Entry 8AC2 (electron microscopy, 3.70 A resolution); this record covers chains D and N of the 7 polymer chains in the assembly.

== Chain D ==
Protein: DNA-directed RNA polymerase subunit beta'
Source organism: Escherichia coli K-12
Notes: EC 2.7.7.6
UniProt: P0A8T8 (RPOC_ECO57); residue numbers follow UniProt; this construct covers 1-1406
Sequence (1406 residues; each row starts with the number of its first residue):
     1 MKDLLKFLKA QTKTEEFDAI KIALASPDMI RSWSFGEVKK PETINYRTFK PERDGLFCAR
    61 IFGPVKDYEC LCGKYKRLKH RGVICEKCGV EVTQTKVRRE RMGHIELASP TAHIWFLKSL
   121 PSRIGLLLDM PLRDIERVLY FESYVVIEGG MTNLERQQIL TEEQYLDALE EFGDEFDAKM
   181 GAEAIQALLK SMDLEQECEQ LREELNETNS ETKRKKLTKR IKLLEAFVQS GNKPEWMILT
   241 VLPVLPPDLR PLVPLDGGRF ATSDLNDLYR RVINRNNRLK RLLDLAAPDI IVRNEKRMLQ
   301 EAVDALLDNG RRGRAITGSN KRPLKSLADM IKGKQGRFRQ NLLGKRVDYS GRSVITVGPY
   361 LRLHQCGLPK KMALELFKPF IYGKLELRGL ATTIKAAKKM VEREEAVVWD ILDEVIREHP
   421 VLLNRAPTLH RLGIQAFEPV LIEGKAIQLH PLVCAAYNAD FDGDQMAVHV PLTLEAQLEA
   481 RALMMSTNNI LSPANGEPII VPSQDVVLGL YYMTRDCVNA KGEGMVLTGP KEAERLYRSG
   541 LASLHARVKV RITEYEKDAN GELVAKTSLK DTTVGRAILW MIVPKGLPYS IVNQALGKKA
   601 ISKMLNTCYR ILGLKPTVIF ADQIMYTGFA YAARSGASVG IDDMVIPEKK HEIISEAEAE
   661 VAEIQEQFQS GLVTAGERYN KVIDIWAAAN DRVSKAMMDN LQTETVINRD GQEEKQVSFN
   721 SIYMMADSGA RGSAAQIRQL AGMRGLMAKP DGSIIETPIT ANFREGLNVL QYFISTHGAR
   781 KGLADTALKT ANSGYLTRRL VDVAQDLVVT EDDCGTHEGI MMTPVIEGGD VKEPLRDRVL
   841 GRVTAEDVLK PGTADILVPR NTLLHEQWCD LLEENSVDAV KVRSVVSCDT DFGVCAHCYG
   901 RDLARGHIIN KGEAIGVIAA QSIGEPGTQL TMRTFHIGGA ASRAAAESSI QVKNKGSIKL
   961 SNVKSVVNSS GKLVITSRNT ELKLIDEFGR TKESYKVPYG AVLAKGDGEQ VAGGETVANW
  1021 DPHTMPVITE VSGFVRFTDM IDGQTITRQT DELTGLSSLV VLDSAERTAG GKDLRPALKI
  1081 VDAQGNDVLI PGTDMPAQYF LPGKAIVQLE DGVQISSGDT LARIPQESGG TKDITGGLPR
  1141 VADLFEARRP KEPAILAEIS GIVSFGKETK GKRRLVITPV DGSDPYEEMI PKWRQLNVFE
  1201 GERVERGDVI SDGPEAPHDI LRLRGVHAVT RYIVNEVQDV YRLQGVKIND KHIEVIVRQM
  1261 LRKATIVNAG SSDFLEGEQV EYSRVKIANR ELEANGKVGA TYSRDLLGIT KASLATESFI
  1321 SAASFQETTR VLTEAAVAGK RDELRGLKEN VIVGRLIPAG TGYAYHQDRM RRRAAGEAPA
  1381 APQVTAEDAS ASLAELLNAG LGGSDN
Disordered / not traced: 1-15, 934-947, 1023, 1127-1133, 1376-1406
Swiss-Prot annotation at these positions:
  - binding site (Zn(2+)): Cys70, Cys72, Cys85, Cys88, Cys814, Cys888, Cys895, Cys898
  - binding site (Mg(2+)): Asp460, Asp462, Asp464
  - modified residue: Lys972 (N6-acetyllysine)
Bound ions: Zn2+ site 1: Cys70, Cys72, Cys85, Cys88; Mg2+ near Phe461 (its only coordinating residue here); Zn2+ site 2: Cys814, Cys888, Cys895, Cys898

== Chain N ==
Molecule: DNA Non-template strand
Sequence (295 nucleotides; numbered 1 to 295; the number before each row is that of its first residue):
     1 CAGTCACGAC GTTGTAAAAC GACGGCCAGT GAATTCGAGC TCGGTACCAA AAATAAATTT
    61 CCTTAAAGTT CACTAACTTA TGATGTAGTG AGCTTTTTAT ACCCATAAAA TGTACTATTG
   121 GTACTTTACA TTAATGAACT TTAAGTACAT CATAAGCCCA TCGAGAGGGA CACGGGGAAA
   181 CACCACCATG CTTATAATAA TTCTGCCGGA GCGACCGCAC TGTGGTTTAC CAGATGGCGT
   241 GTGTCCCAAT CTTTCACAAC ATTAGCGAGA AGGCTTTTTT GTTTTTAGTC ACGGC
Disordered / not traced: 1-272, 291-295

== Chain D / chain N interface ==
Residue-residue contacts (6):
  Leu120(D) - DT285(N)  sugar contact
  Arg322(D) - DT277(N)  phosphate contact
  Pro323(D) - DT277(N)  phosphate contact
  Lys325(D) - DT276(N)  salt bridge to the phosphate
  Gln335(D) - DT276(N)  phosphate contact
  Lys1170(D) - DC290(N)  hydrogen bond to the phosphate
Also at the interface, not in a pair above, chain N (6 interface residues in all): DT275, DT284

== Overview ==
Chain D and chain N each contribute 6 residues to their interface, with 1 hydrogen bond and 1 salt bridge.
Polar pairs include Lys1170(D)-DC290(N) and Lys325(D)-DT276(N). UniProt lists 8 Zn2+-binding residues and 3
Mg2+-binding residues on chain D.
Chain D is DNA-directed RNA polymerase subunit beta' (Escherichia coli K-12) and chain N is DNA Non-template
strand; the structure, RNA polymerase- post-terminated, open clamp state, was determined by electron
microscopy (same publication as 8ABY, 8ABZ, 8AC0, 8AC1, 8ACP and 8AD1).
